Entry 8R6P (electron microscopy, 3.16 A resolution); this record covers chains J and D of the 10 polymer chains in the assembly.

== Chain J ==
Molecule: RNA polymerase-binding protein RbpA
From: Mycolicibacterium smegmatis MC2 155
UniProt: A0QZ11 (RBPA_MYCS2); numbering as in UniProt (aligned over 1-114)
Amino-acid sequence (114 residues; row label = number of the first residue in the row):
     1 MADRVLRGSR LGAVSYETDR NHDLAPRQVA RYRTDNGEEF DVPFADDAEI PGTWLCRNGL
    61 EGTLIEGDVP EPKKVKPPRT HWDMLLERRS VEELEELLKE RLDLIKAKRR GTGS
Unresolved in the structure: 1-5, 108-114

== Chain D ==
Molecule: DNA-directed RNA polymerase subunit beta'
From: Mycolicibacterium smegmatis MC2 155
UniProt: A0QS66 (RPOC_MYCS2); residue numbers follow UniProt; this construct covers 1-1317
Amino-acid sequence (1317 residues; row label = number of the first residue in the row):
     1 MLDVNFFDEL RIGLATADDI RNWSYGEVKK PETINYRTLK PEKDGLFCEK IFGPTRDWEC
    61 YCGKYKRVRF KGIICERCGV EVTRAKVRRE RMGHIELAAP VTHIWYFKGV PSRLGYLLDL
   121 APKDLEKIIY FAAYVITSVD DEMRHNELST LEAEMAVEKK AVEDQRDADL EARAQKLEAD
   181 LAELEAEGAK SDVRRKVRDS GEREMRQLRD RAQRELDRLD EIWNTFTKLA PKQLIVDEVL
   241 YRELQDRYGE YFTGAMGAES IKKLIENFDI DAEAESLREV IRSGKGQKKL RALKRLKVVA
   301 AFQQSGNSPM GMVLDAVPVI PPELRPMVQL DGGRFATSDL NDLYRRVINR NNRLKRLIDL
   361 GAPEIIVNNE KRMLQESVDA LFDNGRRGRP VTGPGNRPLK SLSDLLKGKQ GRFRQNLLGK
   421 RVDYSGRSVI VVGPQLKLHQ CGLPKLMALE LFKPFVMKRL VDLNHAQNIK SAKRMVERQR
   481 PQVWDVLEEV IAEHPVLLNR APTLHRLGIQ AFEPQLVEGK AIQLHPLVCE AFNADFDGDQ
   541 MAVHLPLSAE AQAEARILML SSNNILSPAS GKPLAMPRLD MVTGLYYLTT LVEGATGEYQ
   601 AATKDAPEQG VYSSPAEAIM AMDRGALSVR AKIKVRLTEL RPPTDLEAQL FENGWKPGDA
   661 WTAETTLGRV MFNELLPKSY PFVNEQMHKK VQARIINDLA ERFPMIVVAQ TVDKLKDAGF
   721 YWATRSGVTV SMADVLVPPQ KQEILERHEA EADAIERKYQ RGALNHTERN ESLVKIWQDA
   781 TEEVGKALEE FYPADNPIIT IVKSGATGNL TQTRTLAGMK GLVTNPKGEF IPRPIKSSFR
   841 EGLTVLEYFI NTHGARKGLA DTALRTADSG YLTRRLVDVS QDVIVREHDC ETERGINVTL
   901 AERGPDGTLI RDAHVETSAF ARTLATDAVD ANGNVIIERG HDLGDPAIDA LLAAGITTVK
   961 VRSVLTCTSA TGVCAMCYGR SMATGKLVDI GEAVGIVAAQ SIGEPGTQLT MRTFHQGGVT
  1021 GGADIVGGLP RVQELFEARV PRNKAPIADV AGRVRLEESD KFFKITIVPD DGGEEVVYDK
  1081 LSKRQRLRVI THEDGTEGVL SDGDHVEVGD QLMEGAADPH EVLRVQGPRE VQIHLVKEVQ
  1141 EVYRAQGVSI HDKHIEVIVR QMLRRVTIID SGSTEFLPGS LTERAEFEAE NRRVVAEGGE
  1201 PAAGRPVLMG ITKASLATDS WLSAASFQET TRVLTDAAIN CRSDKLNGLK ENVIIGKLIP
  1261 AGTGISRYRN IQVQPTEEAR AAAYTIPSYE DQYYSPDFGQ ATGAAVPLDD YGYSDYR
Unresolved in the structure: 1-5, 1012-1026, 1284-1317
Curated features (UniProtKB/Swiss-Prot):
  - binding site (Zn(2+)): C60, C62, C75, C78, C890, C967, C974, C977
  - binding site (Mg(2+)): D535, D537, D539

== How chain J and chain D interact ==
Contacting residue pairs (42; chain J residue first):
  R7(J) - L330(D)
  R7(J) - D331(D)  hydrogen bond (backbone-backbone)
  G8(J) - Q329(D)
  S9(J) - V328(D)
  S9(J) - Q329(D)  hydrogen bond (backbone-backbone)
  R10(J) - T55(D)
  R10(J) - R89(D)
  R10(J) - E323(D)  salt bridge
  L11(J) - T55(D)  hydrogen bond (backbone-side chain)
  L11(J) - M327(D)
  G12(J) - T55(D)
  G12(J) - R56(D)
  A13(J) - T55(D)  hydrogen bond (backbone-backbone)
  A13(J) - R56(D)
  A13(J) - D57(D)  hydrogen bond (backbone-backbone)
  V14(J) - D57(D)
  S15(J) - D57(D)  hydrogen bond (backbone-side chain)
  E17(J) - V68(D)
  D19(J) - R84(D)  salt bridge
  R20(J) - R69(D)
  R20(J) - K71(D)  hydrogen bond (backbone-side chain)
  L24(J) - R69(D)
  A25(J) - R69(D)
  R27(J) - K71(D)  hydrogen bond (side chain-backbone)
  R27(J) - G72(D)
  R27(J) - I73(D)
  P43(J) - G72(D)
  P43(J) - I74(D)
  F44(J) - I74(D)
  F44(J) - E76(D)
  W54(J) - C75(D)
  W54(J) - E76(D)
  W54(J) - G79(D)
  L55(J) - K50(D)  hydrogen bond (backbone-side chain)
  R57(J) - N22(D)
  R57(J) - S24(D)  hydrogen bond (side chain-backbone)
  R57(J) - Y25(D)
  R57(J) - G26(D)
  R57(J) - E27(D)
  R57(J) - H94(D)
  G59(J) - E27(D)
  G59(J) - K29(D)  hydrogen bond (backbone-side chain)
Interface residues without a listed pair, chain J (30 interface residues in all): L6, T18, N21, P26, V42, A45, E49, P51, N58
Interface residues without a listed pair, chain D (33 interface residues in all): I34, L39, W58, A85, P326

== Summary ==
30 residues of chain J and 33 residues of chain D are in contact, with 11 hydrogen bonds and 2 salt bridges.
Polar contacts include R10(J)-E323(D), D19(J)-R84(D) and L11(J)-T55(D). Curated annotation (UniProt) lists 8
Zn2+-binding residues and 3 Mg2+-binding residues on chain D.
Chain J is RNA polymerase-binding protein RbpA and chain D is DNA-directed RNA polymerase subunit beta', both
from Mycolicibacterium smegmatis MC2 155; the structure, Mycobacterium smegnatis RNA polymerase RP2-like
transcription initiation complex with SigmaA, RbpA, HelD N-terminal domain and open ..., was determined by
electron microscopy together with 8Q3I, 8QN8, 8QTI, 8QU6, 8R2M, 8R3M and 8R6R from the same study.
